PDB entry 5LMT | electron microscopy, 4.15 A resolution (low resolution: residue-level contacts below are approximate; hydrogen-bond / salt-bridge calls are withheld) | chains A and P of the 25 polymer chains in the assembly

# Chain A
Molecule: 16S ribosomal RNA
From: Thermus thermophilus HB8
Sequence (1522 nucleotides; row label = number of the first residue in the row; note: 44 numbers in that range are skipped by the numbering (no residue carries them; nothing is unmodelled there); a row labelled like 189A-189L holds insertion residues (189A, then the next letters in order); numbering starts at 0):
     0 UUUGUUGGAG AGUUUGAUCC UGGCUCAGGG UGAACGCUGG CGGCGUGCCU AAGACAUGCA
    60 AGUCGUGCGG GCCG
    76 CGGGGUUUU
    88 ACUCCG
    96 UGGUCAGCGG CGGACGGGUG AGUAACGCGU GGGU
  129A G
   130 ACCUACCCGG AAGAGGGGGA CAACCCGGGG AAACUCGGGC UAAUCCCCCA UGUGGACCCG
189A-189L CCCCUUGGGGUG
   190 UGUCCAAAGG GCUUU
   216 GCCCGCUUCC GGAUGGGCCC GCGUCCCAUC AGCUAGUUGG UGGGGUAAUG GCCCACCAAG
   276 GCGACGACGG GUAGCCGGUC UGAGAGGAUG GCCGGCCACA GGGGCACUGA GACACGGGCC
   336 CCACUCCUAC GGGAGGCAGC AGUUAGGAAU CUUCCGCAAU GGGCGCAAGC CUGACGGAGC
   396 GACGCCGCUU GGAGGAAGAA GCCCUUCGGG GUGUAAACUC CUGA
   441 ACCCGGGACG AAACCCCC
   460 GA
   470 CGAGGGGA
   479 CUGACGGUAC CGGGGUAA
   498 UAGCGCCGGC CAACUCCGUG CCAGCAGCCG CGGUAAUACG GAGGGCGCGA GCGUUACCCG
   558 GAUUCACUGG GCGUAAAGGG CGUGUAGGCG GCCUGGGGCG UCCCAUGUGA AAGACCACGG
   618 CUCAACCGUG GGGGAGCGUG GGAUACGCUC AGGCUAGACG GUGGGAGAGG GUGGUGGAAU
   678 UCCCGGAGUA GCGGUGAAAU GCGCAGAUAC CGGGAGGAAC GCCGAUGGCG AAGGCAGCCA
   738 CCUGGUCCAC CCGUGACGCU GAGGCGCGAA AGCGUGGGGA GCAAACCGGA UUAGAUACCC
   798 GGGUAGUCCA CGCCCUAAAC GAUGCGCGCU AGGUCUCUGG GUCU
   848 CCUGGGGGCC GAAGCUAACG CGUUAAGCGC GCCGCCUGGG GAGUACGGCC GCAAGGCUGA
   908 AACUCAAAGG AAUUGACGGG GGCCCGCACA AGCGGUGGAG CAUGUGGUUU AAUUCGAAGC
   968 AACGCGAAGA ACCUUACCAG GCCUUGACAU GCUA
 1001A G
  1002 GGAACCCGGG UGAAAGCCUG GGGUGCCCC
1030A-1030D GCGA
  1031 GGGGAGCCCU AGCACAGGUG CUGCAUGGCC GUCGUCAGCU CGUGCCGUGA GGUGUUGGGU
  1091 UAAGUCCCGC AACGAGCGCA ACCCCCGCCG UUAGUUGCCA GCGGUUCGGC CGGGCACUCU
  1151 AACGGGACUG CCCGCG
  1168 AAAGCGGGAG GAAGGAGGGG ACGACGUCUG GUCAGCAUGG CCCUUACGGC CUGGGCGACA
  1228 CACGUGCUAC AAUGCCCACU ACAAAGCGAU GCCACCCGGC AACGGGGAGC UAAUCGCAAA
  1288 AAGGUGGGCC CAGUUCGGAU UGGGGUCUGC AACCCGACCC CAUGAAGCCG GAAUCGCUAG
  1348 UAAUCGCGGA UCAGCC
 1363A A
  1364 UGCCGCGGUG AAUACGUUCC CGGGCCUUGU ACACACCGCC CGUCACGCCA UGGGAGCGGG
  1424 CUCUACCCGA AGUCGCCGG
1442A-1442B GA
  1443 GCCUA
  1452 C
  1456 GGGCAGGCGC CGAGGGUAGG GCCCGUGACU GGGGCGAAGU CGUAACAAGG UAGCUGUACC
  1516 GGAAGGUGCG GCUGGAUCAC CUCCUUUCU
Disordered / not traced: 0-4, 1543-1544
Ion coordination: Mg2+ site 1: U13, C526, G527; Mg2+ site 2 near G21 (its only coordinating residue here); Mg2+ site 3: C48, G115; Mg2+ site 4 near A53 (its only coordinating residue here); Mg2+ site 5: A59, U387; Mg2+ site 6: A109, G331; Mg2+ site 7: A116, G117, G289; Mg2+ site 8 near A119 (its only coordinating residue here); Mg2+ site 9: U252, G266, C267; Mg2+ site 10 near G299 (its only coordinating residue here); Mg2+ site 11 near A315 (its only coordinating residue here); Mg2+ site 12 near G324 (its only coordinating residue here); 32 more Mg2+ sites not listed

# Chain P
Name: 30S ribosomal protein S16
From: Thermus thermophilus HB8
UniProt: Q5SJH3 (RS16_THET8); numbering as in UniProt (aligned over 1-88)
Chain sequence (88 residues; each row starts with the number of its first residue):
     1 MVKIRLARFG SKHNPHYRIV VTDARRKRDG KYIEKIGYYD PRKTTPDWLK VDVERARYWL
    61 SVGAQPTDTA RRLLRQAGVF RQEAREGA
Disordered / not traced: 84-88

# How chain A and chain P interact
Pairs across the interface - 94 pairs, chain A then chain P:
  C43(A) with Ser11(P); Lys12(P); His13(P)
  G44(A) with Ser11(P); Lys12(P)
  C110(A) with Arg25(P); Arg26(P)
  G111(A) with Arg26(P); Lys27(P)
  G112(A) with Lys27(P)
  A134(A) with Met1(P); Arg25(P)
  C135(A) with Met1(P)
  C136(A) with Met1(P); Gly63(P); Gln65(P)
  C137(A) with Ser61(P); Val62(P); Gly63(P)
  G227(A) with Val62(P)
  A228(A) with Val2(P); Tyr58(P); Trp59(P); Val62(P)
  U229(A) with Asp23(P); Ile33(P); Trp59(P)
  G230(A) with Arg25(P); Ile33(P)
  G231(A) with Arg26(P)
  G309(A) with Lys27(P); Gly30(P); Lys31(P)
  G310(A) with Arg26(P); Lys27(P); Gly30(P); Lys31(P)
  C311(A) with Arg26(P)
  A374(A) with Tyr17(P)
  U375(A) with Leu6(P); Tyr17(P); Arg28(P); Thr69(P)
  G376(A) with Arg5(P); Leu6(P); Arg28(P); Thr69(P)
  G377(A) with Lys3(P); Arg5(P); Thr67(P)
  G378(A) with Ala24(P)
  C390(A) with Arg28(P)
  G391(A) with Arg8(P); Arg28(P)
  G392(A) with Arg8(P); Ser11(P); Lys12(P); His13(P)
  A393(A) with Lys12(P); His13(P)
  C449(A) with Arg42(P)
  G450(A) with His13(P); Pro15(P); Pro41(P); Lys43(P)
  A452(A) with Lys43(P); Arg72(P)
  A453(A) with Asp68(P); Arg72(P)
  C454(A) with Arg75(P)
  G471(A) with Gln82(P)
  A472(A) with Arg75(P); Phe80(P); Arg81(P); Gln82(P)
  G473(A) with Arg75(P); Arg81(P)
  C483(A) with His13(P)
  A607(A) with Lys31(P)
  A608(A) with Arg18(P); Tyr32(P)
  A609(A) with Arg18(P)
  G617(A) with Thr44(P)
  C623(A) with Ser11(P)
  C624(A) with Phe9(P); Gly10(P); Asn14(P)
  G625(A) with Phe9(P); His16(P)
  U626(A) with Arg18(P); Lys35(P); Tyr38(P)
  G627(A) with Lys35(P); Tyr38(P)
Also at the interface, not in a pair above, chain A (47 interface residues in all): A451, G616, C618
Also at the interface, not in a pair above, chain P (50 interface residues in all): Tyr39, Thr45, Leu60, Arg71

# Summary
47 residues of chain A face 50 of chain P across their interface. U13(A), C526(A) and G527(A) coordinate Mg2+
site 1. C48(A) and G115(A) coordinate Mg2+ site 3.
Here chain A is 16S ribosomal RNA and chain P is 30S ribosomal protein S16, both from Thermus thermophilus
HB8. Entry 5LMT (Structure of bacterial 30S-IF1-IF3-mRNA-tRNA translation pre-initiation complex(state-3)) was
determined by electron microscopy (same publication as 5LMN, 5LMO, 5LMP, 5LMQ, 5LMR, 5LMS, 5LMU and 5LMV).
